7PXF - chains A and D of the 4 polymer chains in the assembly; structure by electron microscopy, 2.68 A resolution.

# Chain A (and D)
Protein: Isoform J of Calcium-activated potassium channel slowpoke
From: Drosophila melanogaster
Notes: chain D of this document is another copy of the same molecule, construct and numbering; everything in this record applies to it too
UniProt: Q03720 (SLO_DROME), isoform Q03720-14; residue numbers follow UniProt; this construct covers 1-1180
Chain sequence (1180 residues; numbered 1 to 1180; the number before each row is that of its first residue):
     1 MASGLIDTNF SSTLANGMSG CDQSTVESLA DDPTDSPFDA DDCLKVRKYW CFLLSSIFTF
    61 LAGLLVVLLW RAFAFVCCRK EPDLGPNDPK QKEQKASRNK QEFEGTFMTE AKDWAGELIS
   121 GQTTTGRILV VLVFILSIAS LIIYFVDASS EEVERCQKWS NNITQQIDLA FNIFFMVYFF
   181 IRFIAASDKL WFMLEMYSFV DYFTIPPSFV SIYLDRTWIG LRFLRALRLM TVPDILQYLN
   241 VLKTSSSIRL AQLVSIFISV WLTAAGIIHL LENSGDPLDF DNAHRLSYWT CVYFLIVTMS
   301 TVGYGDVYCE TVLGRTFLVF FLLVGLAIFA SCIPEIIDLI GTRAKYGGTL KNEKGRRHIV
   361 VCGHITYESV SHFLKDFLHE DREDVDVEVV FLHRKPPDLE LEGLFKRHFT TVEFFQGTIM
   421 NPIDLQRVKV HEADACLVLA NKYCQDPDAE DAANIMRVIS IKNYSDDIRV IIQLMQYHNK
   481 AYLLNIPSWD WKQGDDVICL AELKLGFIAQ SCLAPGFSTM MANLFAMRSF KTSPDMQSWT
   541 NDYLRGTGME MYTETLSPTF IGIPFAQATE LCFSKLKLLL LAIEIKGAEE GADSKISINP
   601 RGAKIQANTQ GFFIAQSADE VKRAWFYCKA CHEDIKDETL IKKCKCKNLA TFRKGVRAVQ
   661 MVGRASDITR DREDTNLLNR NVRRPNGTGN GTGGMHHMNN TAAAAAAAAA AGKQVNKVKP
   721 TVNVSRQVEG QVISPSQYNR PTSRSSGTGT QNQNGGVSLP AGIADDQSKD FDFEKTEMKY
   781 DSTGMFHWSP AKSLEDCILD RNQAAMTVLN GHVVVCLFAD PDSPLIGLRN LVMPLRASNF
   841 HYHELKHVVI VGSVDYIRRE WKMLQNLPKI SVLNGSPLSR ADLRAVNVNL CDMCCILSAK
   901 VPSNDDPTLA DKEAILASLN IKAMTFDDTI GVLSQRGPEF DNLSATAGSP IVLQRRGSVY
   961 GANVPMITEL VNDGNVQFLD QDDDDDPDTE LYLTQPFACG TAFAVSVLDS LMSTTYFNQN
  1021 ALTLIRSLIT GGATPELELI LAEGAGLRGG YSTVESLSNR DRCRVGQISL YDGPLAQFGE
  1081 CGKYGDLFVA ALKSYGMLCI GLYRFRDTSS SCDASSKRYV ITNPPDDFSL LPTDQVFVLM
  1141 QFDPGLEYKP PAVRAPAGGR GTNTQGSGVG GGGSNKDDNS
Unresolved in the structure: 1-43, 78-105, 587-593, 631-777, 928-958, 1110-1113, 1146-1180
Differences from the reference sequence: conflict Asp281 (Asn in Q03720), Ile328 (Met in Q03720), Cys332 (Ser in Q03720), Asp338 (Glu in Q03720), Ile340 (Val in Q03720), Thr342 (Ser in Q03720), Arg343 (Gly in Q03720), Ala344 (Asn in Q03720), Thr349 (Glu in Q03720), Asn352 (Arg in Q03720), Lys354 (His in Q03720), Arg356 (Lys in Q03720), Gly974 (Ser in Q03720)
Bound ions: K+ site 1: Thr301, Val302 (shared with 2 residues of chain B; 2 residues of chain C; Thr301(D), Val302(D) of chain D); K+ site 2: Thr301 (shared with 1 residue of chain B; 1 residue of chain C; Thr301(D) of chain D); K+ site 3: Val302, Gly303 (shared with 2 residues of chain B; 2 residues of chain C; Val302(D), Gly303(D) of chain D); Mg2+: Asn523, Ala526, Thr547
UniProt features mapped onto this chain:
  - region: Leu505 to Phe525 (Segment S7), Ile563 to Ile583 (Segment S8)
  - motif: Thr301 to Tyr304 (Selectivity for potassium)
  - mutagenesis: Tyr552 (Y552F: Affects the interaction with SRC)

# Interface between chain A and chain D
Residue-residue contacts - 56 pairs, chain A then chain D:
  Ala111(A) - Lys354(D)
  Ala115(A) - Lys354(D)
  Lys243(A) - Phe409(D)
  Ser245(A) - Lys406(D)  hydrogen bond
  Ser245(A) - Phe409(D)
  Ser246(A) - Lys406(D)
  Phe294(A) - Tyr304(D)
  Thr298(A) - Val302(D)
  Thr298(A) - Tyr304(D)  hydrogen bond
  Thr301(A) - Ser300(D)
  Thr301(A) - Thr301(D)
  Val302(A) - Val302(D)
  Gly303(A) - Val302(D)
  Gly303(A) - Gly303(D)
  Gly305(A) - Tyr304(D)
  Tyr308(A) - Asp306(D)
  Cys309(A) - Tyr293(D)
  Arg315(A) - Thr290(D)
  Arg315(A) - Tyr293(D)
  Arg315(A) - Val307(D)
  Leu318(A) - Tyr304(D)
  Val319(A) - Trp261(D)  hydrophobic
  Val319(A) - Tyr293(D)  hydrophobic
  Val319(A) - Ile296(D)  hydrophobic
  Leu323(A) - Phe257(D)  hydrophobic
  Glu335(A) - Gly341(D)
  Arg394(A) - Asp905(D)  hydrogen bond (side chain-backbone)
  Thr418(A) - Asp906(D)
  Met420(A) - Thr908(D)
  Met420(A) - Leu909(D)  hydrophobic
  Pro422(A) - Pro987(D)  hydrophobic
  Ala449(A) - Lys912(D)
  Ala452(A) - Lys912(D)
  Ala452(A) - Leu916(D)  hydrophobic
  Ala453(A) - Lys912(D)
  Ile455(A) - Leu916(D)  hydrophobic
  Met456(A) - Thr908(D)
  Met456(A) - Leu909(D)  hydrophobic
  Met456(A) - Asp911(D)
  Met456(A) - Lys912(D)
  Met456(A) - Asn975(D)
  Arg457(A) - Leu909(D)
  Ile459(A) - Leu919(D)  hydrophobic
  Ile459(A) - Phe978(D)  hydrophobic
  Ser460(A) - Phe978(D)
  Asn463(A) - Gln977(D)
  Asn463(A) - Phe978(D)
  Tyr482(A) - Leu878(D)
  Asn485(A) - Arg880(D)  hydrogen bond
  Asn485(A) - Leu919(D)
  Asn485(A) - Asn920(D)  hydrogen bond
  Asn485(A) - Ala923(D)
  Pro487(A) - Gln981(D)
  Ala1042(A) - Arg880(D)
  Glu1043(A) - Ala881(D)
  Glu1043(A) - Arg884(D)  salt bridge
Interface residues without a listed pair, chain A (40 interface residues in all): Thr244, Tyr304, Leu322, Tyr464
Interface residues without a listed pair, chain D (39 interface residues in all): Val297, Arg343, Ile915, Asp980

# Summary
Chain A and chain D form an interface of 40 and 39 residues respectively, with 5 hydrogen bonds and 1 salt
bridge. Polar pairs include Glu1043(A)-Arg884(D), Ser245(A)-Lys406(D) and Thr298(A)-Tyr304(D). Thr301(A) and
Val302(A) coordinate K+ site 1. UniProt lists one mutagenesis site on chain A.
Both chains are Isoform J of Calcium-activated potassium channel slowpoke (Drosophila melanogaster). Entry
7PXF (Ca2+ free Drosophila Slo channel) was determined by electron microscopy (same publication as 7PXE, 7PXG
and 7PXH).
